9GEQ - chains D and J of the 14 polymer chains in the assembly; structure by electron microscopy, 3.12 A resolution.

[Chain D]
Protein: Histone H2B 1.1
From: Xenopus laevis
UniProtKB: P02281 (H2B11_XENLA); residues 26-121 here correspond to UniProt positions 30-125 (UniProt number = residue number + 4)
Chain sequence (96 residues; numbered 26 to 121; the number before each row is that of its first residue):
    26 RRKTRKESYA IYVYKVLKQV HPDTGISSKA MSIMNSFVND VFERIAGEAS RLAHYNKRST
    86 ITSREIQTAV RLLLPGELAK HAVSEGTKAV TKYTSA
Unresolved in the structure: 26-27
Differences from the reference sequence: conflict Thr29 (Ser33 in P02281)

[Chain J]
Molecule: Widom-601 DNA
Sequence (147 nucleotides; numbered -73 to 73; the number before each row is that of its first residue; numbers below 1 keep their minus sign (DA-73 is residue -73)):
   -73 ATCGAGAATC CCGGTGCCGA GGCCGCTCAA TTGGTCGTAG ACAGCTCTAG CACCGCTTAA
   -13 ACGCACGTAC GCGCTGTCCC CCGCGTTTTA ACCGCCAAGG GGATTACTCC CTAGTCTCCA
    47 GGCACGTGTC AGATATATAC ATCCGAT
Unresolved in the structure: -73 to -61, 73

[Interface between chain D and chain J]
Contacting residue pairs (11):
  Thr29(D) - DA50(J)  phosphate contact
  Arg30(D) - DG48(J)  base contact
  Arg30(D) - DC49(J)  phosphate contact
  Arg30(D) - DA50(J)  phosphate contact
  Lys31(D) - DC49(J)  phosphate contact
  Lys31(D) - DA50(J)  hydrogen bond to the phosphate
  Glu32(D) - DC49(J)  phosphate contact
  Ser33(D) - DC49(J)  phosphate contact
  Ile36(D) - DG48(J)  phosphate contact
  Ile36(D) - DC49(J)  phosphate contact
  Tyr37(D) - DG48(J)  hydrogen bond to the phosphate
Other interface residues (no listed pair), chain D (9 interface residues in all): Lys28, Lys40
Other interface residues (no listed pair), chain J (5 interface residues in all): DG47, DC51

[Overview]
9 residues of chain D face 5 of chain J across their interface, with 2 hydrogen bonds. Polar contacts include
Lys31(D)-DA50(J) and Tyr37(D)-DG48(J).
Here chain D is Histone H2B 1.1 (Xenopus laevis) and chain J is Widom-601 DNA. Entry 9GEQ (Native dimeric
Myeloperoxidase bound to nucleosome core particle; composite map) was determined by electron microscopy,
deposited together with 9GEN, 9GEO, 9GEP, 9GER, 9IHD, 9IHE and 9IHF.
